PDB entry 1ZG5 | X-ray diffraction, 2.30 A resolution | chains A and B of the 4 polymer chains in the assembly

[Chain A (and B)]
Protein: Nitrate/nitrite response regulator protein narL
Organism: Escherichia coli
Notes: fragment: DNA binding domain (residues 147-216); chain B of this document is another copy of the same molecule, construct and numbering; everything in this record applies to it too
UniProtKB: P0AF28 (NARL_ECOLI); numbering as in UniProt (aligned over 147-216)
Chain sequence (82 residues; each row starts with the number of its first residue):
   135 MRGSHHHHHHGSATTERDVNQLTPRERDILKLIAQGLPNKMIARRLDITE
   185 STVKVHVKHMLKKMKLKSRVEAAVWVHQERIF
Disordered / not traced: 135-150
Sequence notes: expression tag (135-146); modified residue (175, 194, 198)
Modified / non-standard residues: Mse135 (selenomethionine); Mse175, Mse194, Mse198 (selenomethionine; parent Met)

[Interface between chain A and chain B]
Residue-residue contacts - 16 pairs, chain A then chain B:
  Ile167(A) with Val204(B)
  Ala168(A) with Val208(B)
  Gly170(A) with Val204(B); Glu205(B); Val208(B)
  Val204(A) with Ile167(B); Gly170(B); Arg203(B); Val204(B), hydrophobic
  Glu205(A) with Gly170(B)
  Val208(A) with Ala168(B); Gly170(B); His211(B)
  His211(A) with Val208(B); His211(B); Gln212(B)
Other interface residues (no listed pair), chain A (12 interface residues in all): Gln169, Arg203, Ala207, Gln212, Arg214
Other interface residues (no listed pair), chain B (13 interface residues in all): Gln169, Ser202, Ala207, Arg214

[Overview]
The interface between chain A and chain B involves 12 residues on one side and 13 on the other.
Both chains are Nitrate/nitrite response regulator protein narL (Escherichia coli). Entry 1ZG5 (NarL complexed
to narG-89 promoter palindromic tail-to-tail DNA site) was determined by X-ray diffraction together with 1ZG1
from the same study.
